PDB entry 5JHD | X-ray diffraction, 2.46 A resolution | chains A and B of the 5 polymer chains in the assembly

Chain A:
Protein: HLA class I histocompatibility antigen, A-2 alpha chain
Source organism: Homo sapiens
Reference sequence: P01892 (1A02_HUMAN); residues 1-275 here correspond to UniProt positions 25-299 (UniProt number = residue number + 24)
Amino-acid sequence (276 residues; row label = number of the first residue in the row):
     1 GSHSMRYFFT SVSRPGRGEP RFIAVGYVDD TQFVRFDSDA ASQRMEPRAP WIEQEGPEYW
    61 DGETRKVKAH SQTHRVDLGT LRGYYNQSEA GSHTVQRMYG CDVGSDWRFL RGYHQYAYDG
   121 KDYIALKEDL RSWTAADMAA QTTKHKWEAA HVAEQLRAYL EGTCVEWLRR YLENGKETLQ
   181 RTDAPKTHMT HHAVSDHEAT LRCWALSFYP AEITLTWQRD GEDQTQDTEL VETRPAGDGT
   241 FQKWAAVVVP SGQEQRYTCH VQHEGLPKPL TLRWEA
Differences from the reference sequence: expression tag (276)
Cystine bridges: Cys101-Cys164, Cys203-Cys259

Chain B:
Protein: Beta-2-microglobulin
Source organism: Homo sapiens
Reference sequence: P61769 (B2MG_HUMAN); residues 1-99 here correspond to UniProt positions 21-119 (UniProt number = residue number + 20)
Amino-acid sequence (100 residues; row label = number of the first residue in the row; numbering starts at 0):
     0 MIQRTPKIQV YSRHPAENGK SNFLNCYVSG FHPSDIEVDL LKNGERIEKV EHSDLSFSKD
    60 WSFYLLYYTE FTPTEKDEYA CRVNHVTLSQ PKIVKWDRDM
Differences from the reference sequence: initiating methionine (0)
Cystine bridges: Cys25-Cys80
Swiss-Prot annotation at these positions:
  - modified residue: Gln2 (Pyrrolidone carboxylic acid)
  - glycosylation: Ile1 (N-linked (Glc) (glycation) isoleucine), Lys19 (N-linked (Glc) (glycation) lysine), Lys41 (N-linked (Glc) (glycation) lysine), Lys48 (N-linked (Glc) (glycation) lysine), Lys58 (N-linked (Glc) (glycation) lysine), Lys91 (N-linked (Glc) (glycation) lysine), Lys94 (N-linked (Glc) (glycation) lysine)

How chain A and chain B interact:
Contacting residue pairs - 55 pairs, chain A then chain B:
  Phe8(A) - Ser55(B)
  Phe8(A) - Phe56(B)
  Phe9(A) - Phe56(B)
  Thr10(A) - Phe56(B)
  Thr10(A) - Phe62(B)
  Val12(A) - Ser33(B)
  Arg21(A) - Leu54(B)
  Ile23(A) - Leu54(B)  hydrophobic
  Val25(A) - Asp53(B)
  Val25(A) - Leu54(B)
  Val25(A) - Ser55(B)
  Tyr27(A) - Ser55(B)
  Tyr27(A) - Tyr63(B)  hydrogen bond
  Gln32(A) - Asp53(B)  hydrogen bond
  Arg35(A) - Asp53(B)  salt bridge
  Arg48(A) - Asp53(B)  salt bridge
  Thr94(A) - Phe62(B)
  Gln96(A) - His31(B)  hydrogen bond
  Gln96(A) - Phe56(B)
  Gln96(A) - Trp60(B)  hydrogen bond (side chain-backbone)
  Gln96(A) - Phe62(B)
  Arg97(A) - Phe56(B)
  Tyr113(A) - Lys58(B)
  Gln115(A) - Lys58(B)  hydrogen bond
  Gln115(A) - Trp60(B)
  Tyr116(A) - Trp60(B)
  Ala117(A) - Trp60(B)  hydrophobic
  Asp119(A) - Ile1(B)
  Asp119(A) - His31(B)
  Gly120(A) - His31(B)
  Lys121(A) - Ile1(B)
  Asp122(A) - Trp60(B)  hydrogen bond
  Thr190(A) - Met99(B)  hydrogen bond (side chain-backbone)
  His192(A) - Asp98(B)  hydrogen bond (side chain-backbone)
  His192(A) - Met99(B)
  Arg202(A) - Met99(B)  hydrogen bond (side chain-backbone)
  Trp204(A) - Met99(B)  hydrogen bond (side chain-backbone)
  Val231(A) - Gln8(B)
  Glu232(A) - Gln8(B)  hydrogen bond (backbone-side chain)
  Glu232(A) - Tyr26(B)  hydrogen bond
  Glu232(A) - Ser28(B)  hydrogen bond
  Arg234(A) - Gln8(B)  hydrogen bond
  Arg234(A) - Tyr10(B)
  Pro235(A) - Tyr10(B)  hydrogen bond (backbone-side chain)
  Pro235(A) - Asn24(B)
  Pro235(A) - Tyr26(B)
  Pro235(A) - Leu65(B)  hydrophobic
  Ala236(A) - Arg12(B)
  Ala236(A) - Asn24(B)  hydrogen bond (backbone-side chain)
  Gly237(A) - Arg12(B)  hydrogen bond (backbone-side chain)
  Asp238(A) - Arg12(B)
  Asp238(A) - His13(B)  salt bridge
  Gln242(A) - Tyr10(B)
  Gln242(A) - Ser11(B)  hydrogen bond (side chain-backbone)
  Gln242(A) - Arg12(B)  hydrogen bond (side chain-backbone)
Interface residues without a listed pair, chain A (38 interface residues in all): Arg17, Met98, Thr233, Trp244
Interface residues without a listed pair, chain B (26 interface residues in all): Met0, Lys6, Asp34, Asp59

Overview:
Chain A and chain B form an interface of 38 and 26 residues respectively, with 19 hydrogen bonds and 3 salt
bridges. Polar pairs include Arg35(A)-Asp53(B), Arg48(A)-Asp53(B) and Asp238(A)-His13(B).
Chain A is HLA class I histocompatibility antigen, A-2 alpha chain and chain B is Beta-2-microglobulin, both
from Homo sapiens; the structure, Crystal structure of LS10-TCR/M1-HLA-A*02 complex, was determined by X-ray
diffraction, deposited together with 5ISZ.
